PDB entry 7MZK | X-ray diffraction, 2.25 A resolution | chains B and N of the 5 polymer chains in the assembly

Chain B:
Name: Spike protein S1
Organism: Severe acute respiratory syndrome coronavirus 2
Notes: fragment: Receptor Binding Domain (RBD)
Reference sequence: P0DTC2 (SPIKE_SARS2); residues 331-527 here = UniProt positions 331-527
Sequence (205 residues; row label = number of the first residue in the row):
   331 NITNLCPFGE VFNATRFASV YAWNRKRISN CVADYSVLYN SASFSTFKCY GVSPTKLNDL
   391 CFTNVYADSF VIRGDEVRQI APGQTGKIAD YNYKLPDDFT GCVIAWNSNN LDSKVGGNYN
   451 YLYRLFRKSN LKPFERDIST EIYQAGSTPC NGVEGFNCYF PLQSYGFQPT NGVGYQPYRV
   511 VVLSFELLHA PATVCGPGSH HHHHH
Disordered / not traced: 331-333, 529-535
Construct notes: expression tag (528-535)
Disulfides: C336-C361, C379-C432, C391-C525, C480-C488
Covalently attached groups: N-acetylglucosamine (NAG) linked to N343
Curated features (UniProtKB/Swiss-Prot):
  - region: R403 to D405 (Integrin-binding motif), N448 to F456 (Immunodominant HLA epitope recognized by the CD8+)
  - glycosylation (N-linked (GlcNAc...) asparagine): N331 (complex), N343 (complex)
  - natural variant: G339 (G339D: In strain: Omicron/BA.1, Omicron/BA.2 and 4 more; G339H: In strain: Omicron/BA.2.75, Omicron/XBB.1.5 and 1 more), R346 (R346K: In strain: Mu/B.1.621; R346T: In strain: Omicron/BQ.1.1, Omicron/XBB.1.5 and 1 more), L368 (L368I: In strain: Omicron/XBB.1.5, Omicron/EG.5.1), S371 (S371F: In strain: Omicron/BA.2, Omicron/BA.2.12.1 and 6 more; S371L: In strain: Omicron/BA.1), S373 (S373P: In strain: Omicron/BA.1, Omicron/BA.2 and 7 more), S375 (S375F: In strain: Omicron/BA.1, Omicron/BA.2 and 7 more), T376 (T376A: In strain: Omicron/BA.2, Omicron/BA.2.12.1 and 5 more), D405 (D405N: In strain: Omicron/BA.2, Omicron/BA.2.12.1 and 6 more), R408 (R408S: In strain: Omicron/BA.2, Omicron/BA.2.12.1 and 6 more), K417 (K417N: In strain: Beta/B.1.351, Omicron/BA.1 and 8 more; K417T: In strain: Gamma/P.1), N440 (N440K: In strain: Omicron/BA.1, Omicron/BA.2 and 7 more), K444 (K444T: In strain: Omicron/BQ.1.1), 16 further natural variant entries in UniProt
  - mutagenesis: N331 (N331Q: Reduced viral infectivity), N343 (N343Q: Reduced viral infectivity), L452 (L452R: Increased resistance to neutralizing antibodies. Decreases HLA binding to NF9 epitope. Increased binding affinity to human ACE2), Y453 (Y453F: Decreased HLA binding to NF9 epitope. Increased binding affinity to human ACE2), A475 (A475V: Increased resistance to neutralizing antibodies), V483 (V483A: Increased resistance to neutralizing antibodies), E484 (E484D: Increased replication in human TMEM106B overexpressing cells), F490 (F490L: Increased resistance to neutralizing antibodies and human covalescent sera neutralization), Q493 (Q493N: Reduced host ACE2-binding affinity in vitro; Q493Y: Reduced host ACE2-binding affinity in vitro), N501 (N501T: Reduced host ACE2-binding affinity in vitro; N501Y: Increased binding affinity to human ACE2), H519 (H519P: Increased resistance to human covalescent sera neutralization)

Chain N:
Name: PDI 96 heavy chain
Organism: Homo sapiens
Sequence (229 residues; numbered 1 to 229; the number before each row is that of its first residue):
     1 LVQLVQSGAE VKKPGASVKI SCKASGYTFT SYYMHWVRQA PGQGLEWMGI INPSGGGTSY
    61 AQKFQGRVTM TRDTSTSTVY MELTSLRSDD TAVYYCAKDR VTIFWGNGMD VWGQGTTVTV
   121 SSASTKGPSV FPLAPSSKST SGGTAALGCL VKDYFPEPVT VSWNSGALTS GVHTFPAVLQ
   181 SSGLYSLSSV VTVPSSSLGT QTYICNVNHK PSNTKVDKKV EPKSCDKTH
Disordered / not traced: 224-229
Disulfides: C22-C96, C149-C205

How chain B and chain N interact:
Residue-residue contacts (17; chain B residue first):
  N439(B) with F104(N)
  N440(B) with I103(N); F104(N)
  L441(B) with I103(N)
  S443(B) with I103(N); F104(N), hydrogen bond (backbone-backbone)
  K444(B) with Y33(N); N52(N); T102(N)
  V445(B) with Y33(N), hydrogen bond (backbone-side chain); I50(N), hydrophobic; N52(N), hydrogen bond (backbone-side chain); T58(N); F104(N)
  P499(B) with F104(N), hydrophobic; W105(N), hydrophobic
  T500(B) with W105(N)
Other interface residues (no listed pair), chain B (9 interface residues in all): G446
Other interface residues (no listed pair), chain N (10 interface residues in all): G57, S59

In short:
9 residues of chain B and 10 residues of chain N are in contact; the contacts include 3 hydrogen bonds. Among
the polar pairs are V445(B)-Y33(N), V445(B)-N52(N) and S443(B)-F104(N). Covalently linked N-acetylglucosamine:
at N343(B). From UniProt: 11 mutagenesis sites on chain B.
Chain B is Spike protein S1 (Severe acute respiratory syndrome coronavirus 2) and chain N is PDI 96 heavy
chain (Homo sapiens); the structure, SARS-CoV-2 receptor binding domain bound to Fab WCSL 129 and Fab PDI 96,
was determined by X-ray diffraction together with 7MZF, 7MZH and 7MZJ from the same study.
